PDB entry 6DBU | electron microscopy, 3.90 A resolution | chains A and F of the 8 polymer chains in the assembly

Chain A:
Molecule: Recombination activating gene 1 - MBP chimera
From: Escherichia coli
Notes: EC 2.3.2.27
UniProt: chimeric construct of P0AEX9, O13033: residues -113 to 250 from P0AEX9 (MALE_ECOLI) positions 29-392 (UniProt number = residue number + 142); residues 271-1031 from O13033 positions 271-1031 (same numbers)
Sequence (1159 residues; numbered -127 to 1031; the number before each row is that of its first residue; numbers below 1 keep their minus sign (Met-127 is residue -127)):
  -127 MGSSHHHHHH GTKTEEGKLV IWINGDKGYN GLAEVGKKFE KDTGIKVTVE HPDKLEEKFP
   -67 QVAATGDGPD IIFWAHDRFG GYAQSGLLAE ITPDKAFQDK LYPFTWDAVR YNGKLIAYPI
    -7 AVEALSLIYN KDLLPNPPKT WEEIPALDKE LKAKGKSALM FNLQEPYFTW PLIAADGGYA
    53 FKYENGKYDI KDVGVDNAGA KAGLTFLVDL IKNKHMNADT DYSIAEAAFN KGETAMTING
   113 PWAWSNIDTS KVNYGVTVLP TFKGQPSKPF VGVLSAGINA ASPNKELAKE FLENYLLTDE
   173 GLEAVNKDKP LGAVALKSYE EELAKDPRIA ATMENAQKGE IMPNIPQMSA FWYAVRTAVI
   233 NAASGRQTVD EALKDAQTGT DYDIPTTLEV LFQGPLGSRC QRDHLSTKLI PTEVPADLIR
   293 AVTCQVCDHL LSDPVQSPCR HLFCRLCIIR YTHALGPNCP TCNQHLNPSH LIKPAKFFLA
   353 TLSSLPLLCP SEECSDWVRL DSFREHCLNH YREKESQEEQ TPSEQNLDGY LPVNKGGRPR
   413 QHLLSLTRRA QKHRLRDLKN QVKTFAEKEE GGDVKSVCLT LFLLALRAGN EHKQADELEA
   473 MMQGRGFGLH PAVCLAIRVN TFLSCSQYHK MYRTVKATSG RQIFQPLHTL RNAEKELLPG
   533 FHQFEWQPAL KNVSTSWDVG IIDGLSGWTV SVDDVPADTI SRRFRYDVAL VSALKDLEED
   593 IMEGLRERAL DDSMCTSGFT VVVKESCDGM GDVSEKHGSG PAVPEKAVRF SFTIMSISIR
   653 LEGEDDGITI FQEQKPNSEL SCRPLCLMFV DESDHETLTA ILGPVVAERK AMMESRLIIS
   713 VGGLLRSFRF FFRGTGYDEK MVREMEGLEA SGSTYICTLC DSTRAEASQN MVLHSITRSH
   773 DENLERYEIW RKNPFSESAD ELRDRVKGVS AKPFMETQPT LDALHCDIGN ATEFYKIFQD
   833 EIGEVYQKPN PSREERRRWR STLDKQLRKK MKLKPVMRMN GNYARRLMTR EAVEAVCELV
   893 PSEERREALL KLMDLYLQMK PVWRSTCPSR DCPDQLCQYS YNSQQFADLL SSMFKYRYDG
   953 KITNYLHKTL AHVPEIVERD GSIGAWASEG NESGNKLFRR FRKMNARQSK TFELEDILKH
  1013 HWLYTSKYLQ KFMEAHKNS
Disordered / not traced: -127 to 478, 629-635, 1029-1031
Sequence notes: initiating methionine (-127); expression tag (-126 to -114); linker (251-270)
Metal / ion sites: Ca2+ site 1: Asp620, Glu984; Ca2+ site 2: Asp620, Glu684, Asp730; Zn2+: Cys749, His959, His964
From the paper describing this entry:
  - binding site for Forward strand RSS substrate DNA: Arg999, Gln1000

Chain F:
Molecule: Reverse strand RSS substrate DNA
Sequence (34 nucleotides; each row starts with the number of its first residue):
     1 CCAGTCTGTA GCACTGTGTA AGACAGGCCA GATC

Chain A / chain F interface:
Contacting residue pairs (9; chain A residue first):
  His501(A) - DT9(F)  salt bridge to the phosphate
  Tyr504(A) - DG8(F)  hydrogen bond to the phosphate
  Arg505(A) - DT9(F)  salt bridge to the phosphate
  Gln514(A) - DT7(F)  phosphate contact
  Pro518(A) - DT7(F)  phosphate contact
  His520(A) - DT7(F)  salt bridge to the phosphate
  Lys628(A) - DG16(F)  phosphate contact
  Lys628(A) - DT17(F)  phosphate contact
  Ser1001(A) - DC14(F)  phosphate contact
Also at the interface, not in a pair above, chain A (11 interface residues in all): Lys508, Glu627, Gln1000
Also at the interface, not in a pair above, chain F (8 interface residues in all): DC6, DT15

In short:
Chain A and chain F form an interface of 11 and 8 residues respectively, with 1 hydrogen bond and 3 salt
bridges. Among the polar pairs are Tyr504(A)-DG8(F), His501(A)-DT9(F) and Arg505(A)-DT9(F). Asp620(A) and
Glu984(A) coordinate Ca2+ site 1. The paper reports a binding site for Forward strand RSS substrate DNA at
Arg999(A) and Gln1000(A).
Here chain A is Recombination activating gene 1 - MBP chimera (Escherichia coli) and chain F is Reverse strand
RSS substrate DNA. Entry 6DBU (Cryo-EM structure of RAG in complex with 12-RSS and 23-RSS substrate DNAs) was
determined by electron microscopy (same publication as 6DBI, 6DBJ, 6DBL, 6DBO, 6DBQ, 6DBR and 4 further
entries).
